Entry 2CK3 (X-ray diffraction, 1.95 A resolution); this record covers chains A and D of the 9 polymer chains in the assembly.

Chain A:
Protein: ATP synthase subunit alpha, mitochondrial
From: Bos taurus
Notes: EC 3.6.3.14
Reference sequence: P19483 (ATPA_BOVIN); residues 1-510 here correspond to UniProt positions 44-553 (UniProt number = residue number + 43)
Sequence (510 residues; numbered 1 to 510; the number before each row is that of its first residue):
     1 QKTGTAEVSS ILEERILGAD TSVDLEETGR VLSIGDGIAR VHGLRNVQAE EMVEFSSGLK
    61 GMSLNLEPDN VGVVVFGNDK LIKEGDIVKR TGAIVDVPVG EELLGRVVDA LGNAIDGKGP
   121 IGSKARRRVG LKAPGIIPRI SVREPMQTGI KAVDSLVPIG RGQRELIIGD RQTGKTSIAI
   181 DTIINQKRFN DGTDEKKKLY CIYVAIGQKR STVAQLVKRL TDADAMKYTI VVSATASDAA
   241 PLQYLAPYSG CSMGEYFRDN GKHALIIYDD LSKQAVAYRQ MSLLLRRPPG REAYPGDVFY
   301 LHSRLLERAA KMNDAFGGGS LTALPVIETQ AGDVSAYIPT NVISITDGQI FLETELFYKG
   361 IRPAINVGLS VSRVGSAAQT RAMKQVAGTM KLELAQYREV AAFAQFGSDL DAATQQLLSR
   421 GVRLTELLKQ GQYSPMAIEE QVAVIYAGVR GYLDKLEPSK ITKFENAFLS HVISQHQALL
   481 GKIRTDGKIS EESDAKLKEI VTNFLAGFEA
Not modelled in the structure: 1-23
Sequence notes: cloning artifact (481)
Ion coordination: Mg2+: Thr176 (together with AMP-PNP)
Small-molecule neighbours: AMP-PNP (ANP; phosphoaminophosphonic acid-adenylate ester): Asp170, Arg171, Gln172, Thr173, Gly174, Lys175, Thr176, Ser177, Glu328, Phe357, Arg362, Pro363, Gln430, Gly431, Gln432, Tyr433
Curated features (UniProtKB/Swiss-Prot):
  - binding site (ATP): Gln172, Gly174, Lys175, Thr176, Ser177, Gln430, Gln432
  - binding site (Mg(2+)): Thr176, Asp269
  - site: Ser370 (Required for activity)
  - modified residue: Gln1 (Pyrrolidone carboxylic acid), Ser10 (Phosphoserine), Ser22 (Phosphoserine), Ser33 (Phosphoserine), Ser63 (Phosphoserine), Lys80 (N6-acetyllysine), Lys83 (N6-acetyllysine), Lys89 (N6-acetyllysine), Thr91 (Phosphothreonine), Lys118 (N6-acetyllysine), Ser123 (Phosphoserine), Lys124 (N6-acetyllysine), Ser141 (Phosphoserine), Arg161 (Omega-N-methylarginine), Lys187 (N6-acetyllysine), Lys196 (N6-acetyllysine), Lys197 (N6-acetyllysine), Lys218 (N6-acetyllysine), Lys262 (N6-acetyllysine), Lys384 (N6-acetyllysine) and 6 more in UniProt
  - glycosylation: Ser33 (O-linked (GlcNAc) serine)

Chain D:
Protein: ATP synthase subunit beta, mitochondrial
From: Bos taurus
Notes: EC 3.6.1.34, 3.6.3.14
Reference sequence: P00829 (ATPB_BOVIN); residues -3 to 478 here correspond to UniProt positions 47-528 (UniProt number = residue number + 50)
Sequence (482 residues; numbered -3 to 478; the number before each row is that of its first residue; numbers below 1 keep their minus sign (Ala-3 is residue -3)):
    -3 AAQASPSPKA GATTGRIVAV IGAVVDVQFD EGLPPILNAL EVQGRETRLV LEVAQHLGES
    57 TVRTIAMDGT EGLVRGQKVL DSGAPIRIPV GPETLGRIMN VIGEPIDERG PIKTKQFAAI
   117 HAEAPEFVEM SVEQEILVTG IKVVDLLAPY AKGGKIGLFG GAGVGKTVLI MELINNVAKA
   177 HGGYSVFAGV GERTREGNDL YHEMIESGVI NLKDATSKVA LVYGQMNEPP GARARVALTG
   237 LTVAEYFRDQ EGQDVLLFID NIFRFTQAGS EVSALLGRIP SAVGYQPTLA TDMGTMQERI
   297 TTTKKGSITS VQAIYVPADD LTDPAPATTF AHLDATTVLS RAIAELGIYP AVDPLDSTSR
   357 IMDPNIVGSE HYDVARGVQK ILQDYKSLQD IIAILGMDEL SEEDKLTVSR ARKIQRFLSQ
   417 PFQVAEVFTG HLGKLVPLKE TIKGFQQILA GEYDHLPEQA FYMVGPIEEA VAKADKLAEE
   477 HS
Not modelled in the structure: -3 to 8, 476-478
Ion coordination: Mg2+: Thr163 (together with ADP)
Small-molecule neighbours:
  - ADP (adenosine-5'-diphosphate): Gly157, Ala158, Gly159, Val160, Gly161, Lys162, Thr163, Val164, Tyr345, Pro346, Phe418, Ala421, Phe424, Thr425
  - AMP-PNP (ANP; phosphoaminophosphonic acid-adenylate ester): Ser355, Met358, Tyr368
Curated features (UniProtKB/Swiss-Prot):
  - binding site (ADP): Gly159, Val160, Gly161, Lys162, Thr163, Val164
  - binding site (ATP): Gly159, Gly161, Lys162, Thr163, Val164, Arg189
  - binding site (phosphate): Gly159, Val160, Gly161, Lys162, Thr163
  - binding site (Mg(2+)): Thr163, Glu188
  - modified residue: Lys74 (N6-acetyllysine), Lys111 (N6-acetyllysine), Lys148 (N6-acetyllysine), Lys209 (N6-acetyllysine), Lys214 (N6-acetyllysine), Thr262 (Phosphothreonine), Ser365 (Phosphoserine), Lys376 (N6-acetyllysine), Ser383 (Phosphoserine), Lys430 (N6-acetyllysine), Lys435 (N6-acetyllysine), Lys472 (N6-acetyllysine)
  - glycosylation: Ser56 (O-linked (GlcNAc) serine)

Interface between chain A and chain D:
Contacting residue pairs (93; chain A residue first):
  Leu32(A) - Gly54(D)
  Ser33(A) - His52(D)
  Ser33(A) - Leu53(D)
  Ile34(A) - Ile32(D)
  Ile34(A) - Gln51(D)
  Ile34(A) - His52(D)  hydrogen bond (backbone-backbone)
  Asp36(A) - Gln51(D)  hydrogen bond
  Asp36(A) - Arg274(D)  salt bridge
  Asp79(A) - Ile32(D)
  Lys80(A) - Pro31(D)
  Lys80(A) - Ile32(D)
  Lys83(A) - His52(D)
  Glu84(A) - Leu29(D)
  Glu84(A) - His52(D)  hydrogen bond (backbone-side chain)
  Glu84(A) - Gly54(D)
  Glu84(A) - Glu55(D)  hydrogen bond (side chain-backbone)
  Glu84(A) - Ser56(D)  hydrogen bond (side chain-backbone)
  Val107(A) - Phe123(D)  hydrophobic
  Ile115(A) - Phe123(D)
  Ile115(A) - Val124(D)
  Asp116(A) - Val124(D)
  Gly117(A) - Val124(D)
  Arg171(A) - Leu317(D)
  Arg171(A) - Phe326(D)
  Arg171(A) - Asp352(D)  salt bridge
  Gln172(A) - Thr354(D)
  Lys209(A) - Glu294(D)
  Lys209(A) - Ala327(D)
  Lys209(A) - His328(D)
  Lys209(A) - Leu329(D)
  Lys209(A) - Asp330(D)  salt bridge
  Lys209(A) - Arg356(D)
  Arg210(A) - Ala120(D)
  Arg210(A) - Pro121(D)  hydrogen bond (side chain-backbone)
  Arg210(A) - Glu122(D)  salt bridge
  Arg210(A) - Phe123(D)
  Arg210(A) - Met126(D)
  Arg210(A) - Glu294(D)  hydrogen bond (backbone-side chain)
  Ser211(A) - Met126(D)
  Thr212(A) - Arg356(D)  hydrogen bond
  Val213(A) - Phe123(D)  hydrophobic
  Ala214(A) - Phe123(D)
  Ala214(A) - Met126(D)  hydrophobic
  Ala214(A) - Val128(D)
  Gln215(A) - Val128(D)  hydrogen bond (side chain-backbone)
  Gln215(A) - Gln130(D)
  Val217(A) - Phe123(D)  hydrophobic
  Lys218(A) - Val128(D)
  Thr235(A) - Glu294(D)
  Ala236(A) - Gly290(D)
  Ala236(A) - His328(D)
  Ser237(A) - Gly290(D)
  Ser237(A) - Glu294(D)
  Lys273(A) - Ala327(D)
  Val276(A) - Ala286(D)  hydrophobic
  Arg279(A) - Ser277(D)  hydrogen bond
  Arg279(A) - Ala278(D)
  Gln280(A) - Pro283(D)
  Gln280(A) - Thr284(D)
  Gln280(A) - Thr287(D)  hydrogen bond
  Leu283(A) - Ile275(D)
  Leu283(A) - Ser277(D)
  Leu283(A) - Pro283(D)  hydrophobic
  Leu284(A) - Arg274(D)
  Leu284(A) - Thr284(D)
  Arg286(A) - Gly273(D)  hydrogen bond (side chain-backbone)
  Arg286(A) - Ile275(D)
  Arg287(A) - Ile275(D)
  Glu292(A) - Ala278(D)
  Ala293(A) - Ser277(D)
  Ala293(A) - Ala278(D)
  Gln330(A) - Thr318(D)
  Gln330(A) - Ala323(D)
  Ala331(A) - Thr318(D)
  Glu355(A) - Gln379(D)  hydrogen bond
  Phe357(A) - Arg372(D)
  Tyr358(A) - Leu351(D)
  Tyr358(A) - Ser353(D)
  Tyr358(A) - Thr354(D)
  Tyr358(A) - Gln375(D)
  Tyr358(A) - Lys376(D)  hydrogen bond (backbone-backbone)
  Tyr358(A) - Gln379(D)
  Lys359(A) - Lys376(D)
  Lys359(A) - Gln379(D)
  Lys359(A) - Asp380(D)
  Lys359(A) - Ser383(D)
  Arg362(A) - Tyr368(D)
  Arg362(A) - Arg372(D)
  Gln405(A) - Leu384(D)
  Gln405(A) - Asp400(D)  hydrogen bond
  Phe406(A) - Ile387(D)  hydrophobic
  Phe406(A) - Glu395(D)
  Phe406(A) - Leu396(D)  hydrophobic
Interface residues without a listed pair, chain A (56 interface residues in all): Gly35, Asn78, Ile82, Gln208, Arg219, Asp238, Ala240, Gln243, Pro289, Thr354, Tyr433
Interface residues without a listed pair, chain D (61 interface residues in all): Leu33, Thr57, Lys151, Pro276, Thr291, Asp359, Lys382, Ser397

In short:
56 residues of chain A and 61 residues of chain D are in contact, with 15 hydrogen bonds and 4 salt bridges.
Polar contacts include Asp36(A)-Arg274(D), Arg171(A)-Asp352(D) and Lys209(A)-Asp330(D). AMP-PNP is bound
between chain A and chain D. Ligands of chain D: ADP.
Here chain A is ATP synthase subunit alpha, mitochondrial and chain D is ATP synthase subunit beta,
mitochondrial, both from Bos taurus. Entry 2CK3 (Azide inhibited bovine F1-ATPase) was determined by X-ray
diffraction.
